Entry 6HE9 (electron microscopy, 6.35 A resolution (low resolution: residue-level contacts below are approximate; hydrogen-bond / salt-bridge calls are withheld)); this record covers chains k and l of the 34 polymer chains in the assembly.

Chain k (and l):
Protein: Proteasome subunit beta
From: Archaeoglobus fulgidus (strain ATCC 49558 / VC-16 / DSM 4304 / JCM 9628 / NBRC 100126)
Notes: EC 3.4.25.1; engineered mutation(s): 0; chain l of this document is another copy of the same molecule, construct and numbering; everything in this record applies to it too
UniProtKB: Q9P996 (PSB_ARCFU); residue numbers follow UniProt; this construct covers 12-213
Chain sequence (202 residues; each row starts with the number of its first residue):
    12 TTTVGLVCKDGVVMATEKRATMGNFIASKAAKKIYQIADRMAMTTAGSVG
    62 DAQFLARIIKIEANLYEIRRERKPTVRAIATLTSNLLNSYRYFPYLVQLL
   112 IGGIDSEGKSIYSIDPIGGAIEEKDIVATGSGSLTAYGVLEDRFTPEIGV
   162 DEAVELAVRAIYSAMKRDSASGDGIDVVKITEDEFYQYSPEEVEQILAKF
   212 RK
Curated features (UniProtKB/Swiss-Prot):
  - active site: T12 (Nucleophile)

How chain k and chain l interact:
Contacting residue pairs (44):
  M33(k) - D126(l)
  M33(k) - I132(l)
  N35(k) - G141(l)
  N35(k) - S144(l)
  N35(k) - L145(l)
  F36(k) - Q109(l)
  F36(k) - D126(l)
  F36(k) - A139(l)
  F36(k) - T140(l)
  F36(k) - G141(l)
  F36(k) - S144(l)
  I37(k) - A139(l)
  I37(k) - S144(l)
  I37(k) - L145(l)
  I37(k) - Y148(l)
  A38(k) - E134(l)
  A38(k) - Y148(l)
  S39(k) - E134(l)
  S39(k) - D136(l)
  S39(k) - I137(l)
  S39(k) - Y148(l)
  A41(k) - E133(l)
  A42(k) - I132(l)
  K43(k) - E133(l)
  G61(k) - D126(l)
  G61(k) - I128(l)
  G61(k) - G129(l)
  G61(k) - G130(l)
  D62(k) - R102(l)
  Q64(k) - D126(l)
  Q64(k) - G130(l)
  Q64(k) - A131(l)
  Q64(k) - I132(l)
  F65(k) - S95(l)
  F65(k) - N96(l)
  F65(k) - N99(l)
  F65(k) - G129(l)
  F65(k) - G130(l)
  R68(k) - T92(l)
  R68(k) - A131(l)
  F104(k) - R102(l)
  P105(k) - R102(l)
  Y106(k) - N99(l)
  Y106(k) - R102(l)
Other interface residues (no listed pair), chain k (19 interface residues in all): K40, V60
Other interface residues (no listed pair), chain l (25 interface residues in all): Y123, S124, S142

Overview:
19 residues of chain k and 25 residues of chain l are in contact. UniProt lists active-site residue T12(k) on
chain k.
Both chains are Proteasome subunit beta (Archaeoglobus fulgidus (strain ATCC 49558 / VC-16 / DSM 4304 / JCM
9628 / NBRC 100126)). Entry 6HE9 (PAN-proteasome in state 2) was determined by electron microscopy together
with 6HE5, 6HE7, 6HE8, 6HEA, 6HEC and 6HED from the same study.
